3AFN - chains B and D of the 4 polymer chains in the assembly; structure by X-ray diffraction, 1.63 A resolution.

== Chain B (and D) ==
Molecule: Carbonyl reductase
From: Sphingomonas sp
Notes: EC 1.1.1.126; chain D of this document is another copy of the same molecule, construct and numbering; everything in this record applies to it too
UniProt: D6RU56 (D6RU56_9SPHN); residues 1-258 here = UniProt positions 1-258
Sequence (258 residues; numbered 1 to 258; the number before each row is that of its first residue):
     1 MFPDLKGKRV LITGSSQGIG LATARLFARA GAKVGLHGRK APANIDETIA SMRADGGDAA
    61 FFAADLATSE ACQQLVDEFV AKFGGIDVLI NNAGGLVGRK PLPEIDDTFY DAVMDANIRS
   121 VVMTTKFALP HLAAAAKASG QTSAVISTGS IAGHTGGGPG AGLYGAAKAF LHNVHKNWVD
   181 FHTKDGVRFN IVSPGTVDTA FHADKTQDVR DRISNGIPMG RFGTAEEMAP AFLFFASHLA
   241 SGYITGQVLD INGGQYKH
Unresolved in the structure: 1
Ligand contacts:
  - NADP (NAP; NADP nicotinamide-adenine-dinucleotide phosphate): Gly14, Ser15, Ser16, Gln17, Gly18, Ile19, Gly20, His37, Gly38, Arg39, Lys40, Ala64, Asp65, Leu66, Ala67, Asn92, Ala93, Gly94, Gly95, Ala116, Thr148, Gly149, Ser150, Tyr164, Lys168, Pro194, Gly195, Thr196, Val197, Thr199, Ala200, Phe201, His202
  - tertiary-butyl alcohol (TBU), molecule 1: Lys100, Pro101, Leu102, Pro103, Pro159, Gly160, Ala161, Gly162
  - tertiary-butyl alcohol (TBU), molecule 2: Asn177, Trp178, Phe181, His182
From the paper describing this entry:
  - binding site for NADP: Gly14, Ser16, Gln17, Ile19, Gly20, Arg39, Lys40, Asp65, Leu66, Asn91, Asn92, Ala93, Gly94, Tyr164, Lys168, Gly195, Val197, Thr199, Ala200, His202
  - catalytic residues: Ser150, Tyr164, Lys168
  - mutagenesis - S16Y, G38E, R39D, R39D/K40D, K40D/A41D, A41E, S150A, Y164F, K168A: decreased catalytic activity
  - mutagenesis - G38D, R39I, R39V, R39W: decreased binding to NADPH
  - mutagenesis - G38D: unchanged catalytic activity on NADH
  - mutagenesis - G38D/R39E/K40E, G38D/R39D: abolished catalytic activity
  - specificity-determining residues: Gly38, Arg39 (by similarity / conservation)

== Chain B / chain D interface ==
Residue-residue contacts - 78 pairs, chain B then chain D:
  Ser69(B) - Asp107(D)  hydrogen bond
  Leu102(B) - Val122(D)
  Leu102(B) - Lys126(D)
  Leu102(B) - Trp178(D)
  Leu102(B) - His182(D)
  Pro103(B) - Lys126(D)
  Ile105(B) - Met123(D)
  Ile105(B) - Lys126(D)  hydrogen bond (backbone-side chain)
  Asp106(B) - Met123(D)
  Asp106(B) - Lys126(D)
  Asp107(B) - Ser69(D)  hydrogen bond
  Asp107(B) - Glu70(D)
  Asp107(B) - Arg119(D)  salt bridge
  Asp107(B) - Met123(D)
  Tyr110(B) - Met114(D)
  Tyr110(B) - Ile118(D)
  Tyr110(B) - Arg119(D)  hydrogen bond (side chain-backbone)
  Tyr110(B) - Met123(D)  hydrophobic
  Asp111(B) - Arg119(D)  salt bridge
  Met114(B) - Tyr110(D)
  Met114(B) - Met114(D)  hydrophobic
  Met114(B) - Ile118(D)  hydrophobic
  Met114(B) - Phe170(D)  hydrophobic
  Ile118(B) - Tyr110(D)
  Ile118(B) - Met114(D)  hydrophobic
  Arg119(B) - Asp107(D)  salt bridge
  Arg119(B) - Tyr110(D)  hydrogen bond (backbone-side chain)
  Arg119(B) - Asp111(D)  salt bridge
  Val122(B) - Leu102(D)
  Met123(B) - Ile105(D)
  Met123(B) - Asp106(D)
  Met123(B) - Asp107(D)
  Lys126(B) - Leu102(D)
  Lys126(B) - Pro103(D)
  Lys126(B) - Ile105(D)  hydrogen bond (side chain-backbone)
  Ala152(B) - Asn173(D)  hydrogen bond (backbone-side chain)
  Gly153(B) - Asn173(D)  hydrogen bond (backbone-side chain)
  His154(B) - Lys176(D)  hydrogen bond (backbone-side chain)
  Thr155(B) - Lys176(D)
  Gly156(B) - Asn173(D)
  Gly157(B) - Asn177(D)  hydrogen bond (backbone-side chain)
  Gly157(B) - Phe181(D)
  Gly158(B) - Asn177(D)  hydrogen bond (backbone-side chain)
  Gly158(B) - Phe181(D)
  Pro159(B) - Phe181(D)
  Gly162(B) - Val174(D)
  Gly162(B) - Asn177(D)
  Leu163(B) - Phe170(D)
  Gly165(B) - Asn173(D)
  Ala166(B) - Phe170(D)
  Ala166(B) - Asn173(D)  hydrogen bond (backbone-side chain)
  Ala166(B) - Val174(D)  hydrophobic
  Ala167(B) - Phe170(D)
  Ala169(B) - Ala169(D)
  Ala169(B) - Asn173(D)
  Phe170(B) - Met114(D)  hydrophobic
  Phe170(B) - Leu163(D)
  Phe170(B) - Ala166(D)
  Phe170(B) - Ala167(D)
  Asn173(B) - Ala152(D)  hydrogen bond (side chain-backbone)
  Asn173(B) - Gly153(D)  hydrogen bond (side chain-backbone)
  Asn173(B) - Gly156(D)
  Asn173(B) - Gly165(D)
  Asn173(B) - Ala166(D)  hydrogen bond (side chain-backbone)
  Asn173(B) - Ala169(D)
  Val174(B) - Gly162(D)
  Val174(B) - Ala166(D)  hydrophobic
  Lys176(B) - His154(D)  hydrogen bond (side chain-backbone)
  Lys176(B) - Thr155(D)
  Asn177(B) - Gly157(D)
  Asn177(B) - Gly158(D)
  Asn177(B) - Gly162(D)
  Trp178(B) - Leu102(D)
  Phe181(B) - Gly157(D)
  Phe181(B) - Gly158(D)
  Phe181(B) - Pro159(D)
  His182(B) - Leu102(D)
  His182(B) - Pro103(D)
Other interface residues (no listed pair), chain B (40 interface residues in all): Glu70, Thr125, Leu129, Ala161
Other interface residues (no listed pair), chain D (41 interface residues in all): Thr125, Leu129, Ala161, Asp180

== Summary ==
Chain B and chain D form an interface of 40 and 41 residues respectively; the contacts include 16 hydrogen
bonds and 4 salt bridges. Polar contacts include Asp107(B)-Arg119(D), Asp111(B)-Arg119(D) and
Ser69(B)-Asp107(D). From the paper: catalytic residues Ser150(B), Tyr164(B) and Lys168(B); S16Y, G38E and R39D
of chain B, among others, reduce catalytic activity; 15 substitutions were tested in all.
Chain B and chain D are both Carbonyl reductase (Sphingomonas sp); the structure, Crystal structure of aldose
reductase A1-R complexed with NADP, was determined by X-ray diffraction, deposited together with 3AFM.
